Entry 5COM (X-ray diffraction, 1.85 A resolution); this record covers chain A.

# Chain A
Protein: Putative conjugative transposon protein Tn1549-like, CTn5-Orf2
Organism: Peptoclostridium difficile 630
UniProt: Q187F5 (Q187F5_PEPD6); residues 13-183 here correspond to UniProt positions 2-172 (UniProt number = residue number - 11)
Sequence (183 residues; numbered 1 to 183; the number before each row is that of its first residue):
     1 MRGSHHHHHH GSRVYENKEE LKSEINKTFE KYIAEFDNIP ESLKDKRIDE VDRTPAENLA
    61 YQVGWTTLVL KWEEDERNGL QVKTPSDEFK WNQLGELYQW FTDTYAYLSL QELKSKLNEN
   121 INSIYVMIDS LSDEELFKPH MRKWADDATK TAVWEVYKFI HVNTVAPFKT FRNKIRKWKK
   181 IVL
Unresolved in the structure: 1-12
Differences from the reference sequence: initiating methionine (1); expression tag (2-12)
Modified / non-standard residues: Mse1 (selenomethionine); Mse127 (selenomethionine; parent Met); Mse141 (selenomethionine; parent Met)

# In short
Chain A is Putative conjugative transposon protein Tn1549-like, CTn5-Orf2 (Peptoclostridium difficile 630);
the structure, Crystal structure of Uncharacterized Protein Q187F5 from Clostridium difficile 630, was
determined by X-ray diffraction together with 5CIV, 5COF, 5COG and 5CQV from the same study.
